Entry 7O4I (electron microscopy, 3.20 A resolution); this record covers chains 7 and T of the 30 polymer chains in the assembly.

== Chain 7 ==
Name: General transcription and DNA repair factor IIH helicase subunit XPB
Source organism: Saccharomyces cerevisiae (strain ATCC 204508 / S288c)
Notes: EC 3.6.4.12
Reference sequence: Q00578 (RAD25_YEAST); residue numbers follow UniProt; this construct covers 1-843
Sequence (843 residues; row label = number of the first residue in the row):
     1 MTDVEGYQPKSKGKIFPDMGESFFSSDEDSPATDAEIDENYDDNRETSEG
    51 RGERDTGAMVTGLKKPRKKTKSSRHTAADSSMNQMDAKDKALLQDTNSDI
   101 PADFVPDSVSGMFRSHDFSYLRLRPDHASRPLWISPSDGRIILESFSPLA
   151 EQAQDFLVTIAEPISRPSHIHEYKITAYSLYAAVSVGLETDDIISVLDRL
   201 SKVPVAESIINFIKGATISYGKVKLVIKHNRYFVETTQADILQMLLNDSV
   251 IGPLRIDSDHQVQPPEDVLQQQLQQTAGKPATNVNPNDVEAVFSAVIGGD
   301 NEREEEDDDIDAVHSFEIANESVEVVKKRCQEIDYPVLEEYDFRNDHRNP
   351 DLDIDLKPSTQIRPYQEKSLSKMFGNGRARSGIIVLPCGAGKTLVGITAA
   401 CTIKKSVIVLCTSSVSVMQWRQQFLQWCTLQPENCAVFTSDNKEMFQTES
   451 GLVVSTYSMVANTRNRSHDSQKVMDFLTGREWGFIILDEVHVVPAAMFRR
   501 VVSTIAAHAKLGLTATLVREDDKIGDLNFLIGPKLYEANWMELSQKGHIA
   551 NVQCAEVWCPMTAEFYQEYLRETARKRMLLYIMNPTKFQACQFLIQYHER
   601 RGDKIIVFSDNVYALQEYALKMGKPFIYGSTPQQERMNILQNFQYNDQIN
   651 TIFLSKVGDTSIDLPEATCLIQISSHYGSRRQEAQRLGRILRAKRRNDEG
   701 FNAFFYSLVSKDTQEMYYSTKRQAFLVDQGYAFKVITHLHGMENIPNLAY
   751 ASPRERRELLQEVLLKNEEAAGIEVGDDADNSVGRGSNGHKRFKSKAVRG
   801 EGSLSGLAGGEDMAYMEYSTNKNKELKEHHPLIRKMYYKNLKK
Disordered / not traced: 1-100, 253-312, 768-829, 838-843
Small-molecule neighbours: ADP / beryllium trifluoride: Gln361, Ile362, Arg363, Gln366, Pro387, Cys388, Gly389, Ala390, Gly391, Lys392, Thr393, Leu394, Gln423, Trp427, Glu489, Ser661, Ile662, Asp663, Arg689, Arg692

== Chain T ==
Molecule: Template DNA
Sequence (106 nucleotides; numbered 1 to 106; the number before each row is that of its first residue):
     1 TGACACAGCGCAGTTGTGCTATGATATTTTTATGTATGTACAACACACAT
    51 CGGAGGTGAATCGAACGTTCCATAGCTATTATATACACAGCGTGCTACTG
   101 TTCTCG
Disordered / not traced: 1-29, 97-106

== Chain 7 / chain T interface ==
Residue-residue contacts (14; chain 7 residue first):
  Ser440(7) - DC41(T)  hydrogen bond to the phosphate
  Lys443(7) - DA42(T)  salt bridge to the phosphate
  Thr456(7) - DC41(T)  phosphate contact
  Ser458(7) - DA40(T)  sugar contact
  Met459(7) - DC41(T)  phosphate contact
  Ser467(7) - DA42(T)  phosphate contact
  Ser467(7) - DA43(T)  hydrogen bond to the phosphate
  Ser470(7) - DA42(T)  hydrogen bond to the phosphate
  Arg575(7) - DT35(T)  phosphate contact
  Arg575(7) - DA36(T)  salt bridge to the phosphate
  Asn611(7) - DG38(T)  phosphate contact
  Val612(7) - DG38(T)  phosphate contact
  Gly629(7) - DT39(T)  hydrogen bond to the phosphate
  Val657(7) - DT39(T)  phosphate contact
Other interface residues (no listed pair), chain 7 (20 interface residues in all): Thr412, Ser413, Ser414, Arg466, Asp610, Tyr628, Ser655, Lys656

== Overview ==
The interface between chain 7 and chain T involves 20 residues on one side and 8 on the other; the contacts
include 4 hydrogen bonds and 2 salt bridges. Polar contacts include Ser440(7)-DC41(T), Ser467(7)-DA43(T) and
Ser470(7)-DA42(T). Bound to chain 7: ADP / beryllium trifluoride.
Chain 7 is General transcription and DNA repair factor IIH helicase subunit XPB (Saccharomyces cerevisiae
(strain ATCC 204508 / S288c)) and chain T is Template DNA; the structure, Yeast RNA polymerase II
transcription pre-initiation complex with initial transcription bubble, was determined by electron microscopy,
deposited together with 7O4J, 7O4K, 7O4L, 7O72, 7O73 and 7O75.
